1CIR - chains A and B; structure by solution NMR.

== Chain A ==
Protein: Chymotrypsin inhibitor 2
From: Hordeum vulgare
UniProt: P01053 (ICI2_HORVU); residues 2-39 here correspond to UniProt positions 21-58 (UniProt number = residue number + 19)
Chain sequence (40 residues; numbered 1 to 40; the number before each row is that of its first residue):
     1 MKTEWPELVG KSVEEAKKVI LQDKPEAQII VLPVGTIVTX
Disordered / not traced: 40
Modified residues: HSE (L-homoserine) at position 40

== Chain B ==
Protein: Chymotrypsin inhibitor 2
From: Hordeum vulgare
UniProt: P01053 (ICI2_HORVU); residues 41-64 here correspond to UniProt positions 60-83 (UniProt number = residue number + 19)
Chain sequence (24 residues; each row starts with the number of its first residue):
    41 EYRIDRVRLF VDKLDNIAQV PRVG

== Interface between chain A and chain B ==
Contacting residue pairs (51; chain A residue first):
  Thr3(A) - Arg62(B)
  Glu4(A) - Val60(B)
  Glu4(A) - Pro61(B)
  Glu4(A) - Arg62(B)
  Trp5(A) - Val60(B)
  Trp5(A) - Pro61(B)
  Trp5(A) - Arg62(B)
  Trp5(A) - Val63(B)
  Pro6(A) - Val60(B)
  Leu8(A) - Ile57(B)
  Val9(A) - Ile57(B)
  Val9(A) - Val60(B)
  Gly10(A) - Asn56(B)
  Gly10(A) - Ile57(B)
  Lys11(A) - Asp55(B)
  Lys11(A) - Asn56(B)
  Lys11(A) - Ile57(B)
  Ser12(A) - Asp55(B)
  Ser12(A) - Ile57(B)
  Val13(A) - Leu49(B)
  Val13(A) - Val51(B)
  Val13(A) - Ile57(B)
  Ala16(A) - Leu49(B)
  Ala16(A) - Ile57(B)
  Ile20(A) - Pro61(B)
  Lys24(A) - Val63(B)
  Pro25(A) - Arg43(B)
  Glu26(A) - Asp45(B)
  Ala27(A) - Ile44(B)
  Ala27(A) - Asp45(B)
  Ala27(A) - Val63(B)
  Gln28(A) - Asp45(B)
  Gln28(A) - Arg46(B)
  Gln28(A) - Val47(B)
  Gln28(A) - Val63(B)
  Ile29(A) - Asp45(B)
  Ile29(A) - Val47(B)
  Ile29(A) - Leu49(B)
  Ile29(A) - Pro61(B)
  Ile30(A) - Arg46(B)
  Ile30(A) - Val47(B)
  Ile30(A) - Arg48(B)
  Ile30(A) - Leu49(B)
  Val31(A) - Leu49(B)
  Leu32(A) - Arg48(B)
  Leu32(A) - Leu49(B)
  Leu32(A) - Phe50(B)
  Leu32(A) - Val51(B)
  Pro33(A) - Val51(B)
  Val34(A) - Phe50(B)
  Val34(A) - Val51(B)
Other interface residues (no listed pair), chain A (24 interface residues in all): Ile37
Other interface residues (no listed pair), chain B (18 interface residues in all): Leu54, Gly64

== Overview ==
24 residues of chain A face 18 of chain B across their interface.
Here chain A is Chymotrypsin inhibitor 2 and chain B is Chymotrypsin inhibitor 2, both from Hordeum vulgare.
Entry 1CIR (Complex of two fragments of CI2 [(1-40)(dot)(41-64)]) was determined by solution NMR (same
publication as 1CIQ).
